5LSJ - chains D and P of the 5 polymer chains in the assembly; structure by X-ray diffraction, 3.25 A resolution.

# Chain D
Protein: Kinetochore-associated protein DSN1 homolog
Organism: Homo sapiens
Reference sequence: Q9H410 (DSN1_HUMAN); residues 186-356 here = UniProt positions 186-356
Amino-acid sequence (178 residues; numbered 185 to 362; the number before each row is that of its first residue):
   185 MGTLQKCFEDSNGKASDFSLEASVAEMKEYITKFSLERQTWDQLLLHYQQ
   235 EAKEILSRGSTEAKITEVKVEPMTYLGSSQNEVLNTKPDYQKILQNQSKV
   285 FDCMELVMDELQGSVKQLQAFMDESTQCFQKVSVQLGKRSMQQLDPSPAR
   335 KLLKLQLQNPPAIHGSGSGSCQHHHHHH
Disordered / not traced: 185-202, 246-259, 318-362
Differences from the reference sequence: initiating methionine (185); expression tag (357-362)

# Chain P
Protein: Centromere protein C
Organism: Homo sapiens
Reference sequence: Q03188 (CENPC_HUMAN); numbering as in UniProt (aligned over 1-71)
Amino-acid sequence (76 residues; each row starts with the number of its first residue; numbers below 1 keep their minus sign (Gly-4 is residue -4)):
    -4 GPLGSMAASGLDHLKNGYRRRFCRPSRARDINTEQGQNVLEILQDCFEEK
    46 SLANDFSTNSTKSVPNSTRKIKDTCI
Disordered / not traced: -4 to 5, 19-71
Differences from the reference sequence: expression tag (-4 to 0)

# Chain D / chain P interface
Pairs across the interface - 4 pairs, chain D then chain P:
  Ser203(D) - Cys18(P)  hydrogen bond (backbone-side chain)
  Leu204(D) - Arg14(P)
  Ser207(D) - Phe17(P)
  Val208(D) - Phe17(P)
Also at the interface, not in a pair above, chain D (5 interface residues in all): Met211
Also at the interface, not in a pair above, chain P (4 interface residues in all): Arg16

# In short
5 residues of chain D and 4 residues of chain P are in contact; the contacts include 1 hydrogen bond. Its one
hydrogen-bonded contact is Ser203(D)-Cys18(P).
Chain D is Kinetochore-associated protein DSN1 homolog and chain P is Centromere protein C, both from Homo
sapiens; the structure, CRYSTAL STRUCTURE OF THE HUMAN KINETOCHORE MIS12-CENP-C delta-HEAD2 COMPLEX, was
determined by X-ray diffraction, deposited together with 5LSI and 5LSK.
